5W69 - chains A and I of the 3 polymer chains in the assembly; structure by X-ray diffraction, 2.80 A resolution.

# Chain A
Name: HLA class I histocompatibility antigen, Cw-6 alpha chain
From: Homo sapiens
UniProt: Q29963 (1C06_HUMAN); residues 1-276 here correspond to UniProt positions 25-300 (UniProt number = residue number + 24)
Sequence (276 residues; numbered 1 to 276; the number before each row is that of its first residue):
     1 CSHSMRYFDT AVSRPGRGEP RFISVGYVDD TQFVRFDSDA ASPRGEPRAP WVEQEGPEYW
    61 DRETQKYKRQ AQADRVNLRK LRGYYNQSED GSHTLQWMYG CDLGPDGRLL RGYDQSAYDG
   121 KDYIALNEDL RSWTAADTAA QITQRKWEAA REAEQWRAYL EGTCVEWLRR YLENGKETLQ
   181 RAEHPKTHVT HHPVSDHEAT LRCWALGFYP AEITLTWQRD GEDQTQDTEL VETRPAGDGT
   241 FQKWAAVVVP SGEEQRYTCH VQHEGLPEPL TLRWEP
Unresolved in the structure: 1, 275-276
Disulfide bonds: C101-C164, C203-C259
From the paper describing this entry:
  - conformationally variable residues (helix shift, side-chain flip): W97, W147 to Q155
  - specificity-determining residues: D9 (by similarity / conservation)

# Chain I
Name: Ala-arg-phe-asn-asp-leu-arg-phe-val
Sequence (9 residues; numbered 1 to 9; the number before each row is that of its first residue):
     1 ARFNDLRFV

# How chain A and chain I interact
Contacting residue pairs - 39 pairs, chain A then chain I:
  M5(A) - A1(I)
  Y7(A) - A1(I)  hydrogen bond (side chain-backbone)
  Y7(A) - R2(I)  hydrogen bond (side chain-backbone)
  D9(A) - R2(I)  salt bridge
  D9(A) - R7(I)  salt bridge
  S24(A) - R2(I)  hydrogen bond
  E63(A) - A1(I)
  E63(A) - R2(I)  hydrogen bond (side chain-backbone)
  K66(A) - R2(I)  hydrogen bond (side chain-backbone)
  K66(A) - F3(I)
  Y67(A) - R2(I)
  R69(A) - L6(I)
  Q70(A) - D5(I)
  Q70(A) - L6(I)
  Q70(A) - R7(I)  hydrogen bond (side chain-backbone)
  A73(A) - F8(I)  hydrophobic
  D74(A) - R7(I)  salt bridge
  N77(A) - R7(I)  hydrogen bond (side chain-backbone)
  N77(A) - F8(I)
  N77(A) - V9(I)  hydrogen bond (side chain-backbone)
  K80(A) - V9(I)
  L81(A) - V9(I)  hydrophobic
  Y84(A) - V9(I)  hydrogen bond (side chain-backbone)
  W97(A) - R7(I)
  W97(A) - V9(I)  hydrophobic
  Y99(A) - R2(I)  hydrogen bond
  Y99(A) - F3(I)  hydrogen bond (side chain-backbone)
  Y99(A) - R7(I)
  T143(A) - V9(I)  hydrogen bond (side chain-backbone)
  K146(A) - V9(I)  hydrogen bond (side chain-backbone)
  W147(A) - F8(I)  hydrogen bond (side chain-backbone)
  Q155(A) - F3(I)
  Q155(A) - D5(I)  hydrogen bond
  W156(A) - F3(I)
  Y159(A) - A1(I)  hydrogen bond (side chain-backbone)
  Y159(A) - R2(I)
  Y159(A) - F3(I)  hydrophobic
  W167(A) - A1(I)
  Y171(A) - A1(I)  hydrogen bond (side chain-backbone)
Interface residues without a listed pair, chain A (30 interface residues in all): F33, Y59, V76, Y123, E152
Interface residues without a listed pair, chain I (9 interface residues in all): N4
From the paper, about this interface:
  - residue pairs: Y7(A)-R2(I), D9(A)-R2(I), D9(A)-R7(I) (salt bridge), S24(A)-R2(I), E63(A)-R2(I), K66(A)-R2(I), N77(A)-V9(I), L81(A)-V9(I) (hydrophobic contact), Y84(A)-V9(I), W97(A)-R7(I) (cation-pi contact), Y123(A)-V9(I) (hydrophobic contact), T143(A)-V9(I), W147(A)-V9(I) (hydrophobic contact)

# Summary
The interface between chain A and chain I involves 30 residues on one side and 9 on the other, with 17
hydrogen bonds and 3 salt bridges. Polar pairs include D9(A)-R2(I), D9(A)-R7(I) and D74(A)-R7(I). The authors
report contacts between Y7(A) and R2(I), D9(A) and R2(I) and S24(A) and R2(I) among others; a salt bridge
between D9(A) and R7(I); hydrophobic contacts between L81(A) and V9(I), Y123(A) and V9(I) and W147(A) and
V9(I). The paper reports the specificity determinant D9(A); conformational variability at W97(A) and W147(A).
Here chain A is HLA class I histocompatibility antigen, Cw-6 alpha chain (Homo sapiens) and chain I is
Ala-arg-phe-asn-asp-leu-arg-phe-val. Entry 5W69 (HLA-C*06:02 presenting ARFNDLRFV) was determined by X-ray
diffraction (same publication as 5W67 and 5W6A).
